PDB entry 4DUZ | X-ray diffraction, 3.65 A resolution | chains A and Q of the 21 polymer chains in the assembly

== Chain A ==
Molecule: 16S rRNA
Organism: Thermus thermophilus
Sequence (1522 nucleotides; row label = number of the first residue in the row; note: 42 numbers in that range are skipped by the numbering (no residue carries them; nothing is unmodelled there); a row labelled like 190A-190L holds insertion residues (190A, then the next letters in order); numbering starts at 0):
     0 UUUGUUGGAG AGUCUGAUCC UGGCUCAGGG UGAACGCUGG CGGCGUGCCU AAGACAUGCA
    60 AGUCGUGCGG G
    73 CCGCGGGGUU UU
    88 ACUCCG
    95 UGGUC
   101 AGCGGCGGAC GGGUGAGUAA CGCGUGGGU
  129A G
   130 ACCUACCCGG AAGAGGGGGA CAACCCGGGG AAACUCGGGC UAAUCCCCCA UGUGGACCCG
   190 C
190A-190L CCCUUGGGGUGU
   191 GUCCAAAGGG CUUU
   216 GCCCGCUUCC GGAUGGGCCC GCGUCCCAUC AGCUAGUUGG UGGGGUAAUG GCCCACCAAG
   276 GCGACGACGG GUAGCCGGUC UGAGAGGAUG GCCGGCCACA GGGGCACUGA GACACGGGCC
   336 CCACUCCUAC GGGAGGCAGC AGUUAGGAAU CUUCCGCAAU GGGCGCAAGC CUGACGGAGC
   396 GACGCCGCUU GGAGGAAGAA GCCCUUCGGG GUGUAAACUC CUGAA
   442 CCCGGGACGA AACCCCCGAC GA
   474 GGGGACUGAC GGUACCGGG
   494 GUAAUAGCGC CGGCCAACUC CGUGCCAGCA GCCGCGGUAA UACGGAGGGC GCGAGCGUUA
   554 CCCGGAUUCA CUGGGCGUAA AGGGCGUGUA GGCGGCCUGG GGCGUCCCAU GUGAAAGACC
   614 ACGGCUCAAC CGUGGGGGAG CGUGGGAUAC GCUCAGGCUA GACGGUGGGA GAGGGUGGUG
   674 GAAUUCCCGG AGUAGCGGUG AAAUGCGCAG AUACCGGGAG GAACGCCGAU GGCGAAGGCA
   734 GCCACCUGGU CCACCCGUGA CGCUGAGGCG CGAAAGCGUG GGGAGCAAAC CGGAUUAGAU
   794 ACCCGGGUAG UCCACGCCCU AAACGAUGCG CGCUAGGUCU CUGGGUCU
   848 CCUGGGGGCC GAAGCUAACG CGUUAAGCGC GCCGCCUGGG GAGUACGGCC GCAAGGCUGA
   908 AACUCAAAGG AAUUGACGGG GGCCCGCACA AGCGGUGGAG CAUGUGGUUU AAUUCGAAGX
   968 AACGCGAAGA ACCUUACCAG GCCUUGACAU GCUAGG
 1003A G
  1004 AACCCGGGUG AAAGCCUGGG GUGCCCC
1030A-1030D GCGA
  1031 GGGGAGCCCU AGCACAGGUG CUGCAUGGCC GUCGUCAGCU CGUGCCGUGA GGUGUUGGGU
  1091 UAAGUCCCGC AACGAGCGCA ACCCCCGCCG UUAGUUGCCA GCGGUUCGGC CGGGCACUCU
  1151 AACGGGACUG CCCGCGAAA
  1171 GCGGGAGGAA GGAGGGGACG ACGUCUGGUC AGCAUGGCCC UUACGGCCUG GGCGACACAC
  1231 GUGCUACAAU GCCCACUACA AAGCGAUGCC ACCCGGCAAC GGGGAGCUAA UCGCAAAAAG
  1291 GUGGGCCCAG UUCGGAUUGG GGUCUGCAAC CCGACCCCAU GAAGCCGGAA UCGCUAGUAA
  1351 UCGCGGAUCA G
 1361A C
  1362 CAUGCCGCGG UGAAUACGUU CCCGGGCCUU GUACACACXG CCXGUXACGC CAUGGGAGCG
  1422 GGCUCUACCC GAAGUCGCCG GG
  1446 AGCCUACGGG
  1459 CAGGCGCCGA GGGUAGGGCC CGUGACUGGG GCGAAGUCGU AACAAGGUAG CUGUACCGGA
  1519 AGGUGCGGCU GGAUCCACUC CUUUCU
Unresolved in the structure: 0-4, 1534-1538
Sequence notes: engineered mutation C13 (U659 in M26923.1); conflict C1534 (A2157 in M26923.1), A1535 (C2158 in M26923.1)
Modified / non-standard residues: PSU (pseudouridine-5'-monophosphate) at position 516, 7MG (7N-methyl-8-hydroguanosine-5'-monophosphate) at position 527, M2G (N2-dimethylguanosine-5'-monophosphate) at position 966, 5MC (5-methylcytidine-5'-monophosphate) at position 967, 2MG (2N-methylguanosine-5'-monophosphate) at position 1207, 5MC (5-methylcytidine-5'-monophosphate) at position 1400, 4OC (4n,o2'-methylcytidine-5'-monophosphate) at position 1402, 5MC (5-methylcytidine-5'-monophosphate) at position 1404, 5MC (5-methylcytidine-5'-monophosphate) at position 1407, UR3 (3-methyluridine-5'-monophoshate) at position 1498, MA6 (6N-dimethyladenosine-5'-monophoshate) at position 1518, MA6 (6N-dimethyladenosine-5'-monophoshate) at position 1519, PSU (pseudouridine-5'-monophosphate) at position 1540, PSU (pseudouridine-5'-monophosphate) at position 1541
Ion coordination: Mg2+ site 1 near U5 (its only coordinating residue here); Mg2+ site 2 near G6 (its only coordinating residue here); Mg2+ site 3 near U14 (its only coordinating residue here); Mg2+ site 4 near G21 (its only coordinating residue here); Mg2+ site 5 near G22 (its only coordinating residue here); Mg2+ site 6 near C48 (its only coordinating residue here); Mg2+ site 7: C48, U49, G115; Mg2+ site 8 near A53 (its only coordinating residue here); Mg2+ site 9: A59, U387; Mg2+ site 10: G107, G324; Mg2+ site 11 near A109 (its only coordinating residue here); Mg2+ site 12 near G112 (its only coordinating residue here); 103 more Mg2+ sites not listed
Small-molecule neighbours: streptomycin (SRY): U12, U14, C526, 7MG_527, C912, A913, A914, A915, C1490, G1491

== Chain Q ==
Name: ribosomal protein S17
Organism: Thermus thermophilus
UniProt: Q5SHP7 (RS17_THET8); residues 1-105 here = UniProt positions 1-105
Sequence (105 residues; numbered 1 to 105; the number before each row is that of its first residue):
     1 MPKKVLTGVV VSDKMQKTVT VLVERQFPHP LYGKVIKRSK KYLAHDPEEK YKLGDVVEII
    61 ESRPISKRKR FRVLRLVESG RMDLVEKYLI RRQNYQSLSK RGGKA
Unresolved in the structure: 1, 101-105
Sequence notes: conflict Gln-96 (Glu in Q5SHP7)
Ion coordination: Mg2+ site 1: Ser-39 (shared with C280(A) of chain A); Mg2+ site 2 near Glu-49 (its only coordinating residue here)

== Chain A / chain Q interface ==
Contacting residue pairs - 92 pairs, chain A then chain Q:
  G127(A) with Pro-2(Q), hydrogen bond to the sugar; Glu-61(Q), hydrogen bond to the base
  G128(A) with Pro-2(Q), phosphate contact; Lys-3(Q), hydrogen bond to the phosphate; Glu-61(Q), sugar contact
  U129(A) with Lys-3(Q), salt bridge to the phosphate
  A130(A) with Arg-63(Q), salt bridge to the phosphate; Pro-64(Q), base contact
  U190E(A) with Ser-62(Q), base contact; Arg-63(Q), hydrogen bond to the sugar; Arg-72(Q), hydrogen bond to the base
  G190F(A) with Arg-63(Q), base contact
  C234(A) with Glu-61(Q), base contact; Pro-64(Q), sugar contact; Arg-70(Q), hydrogen bond to the phosphate
  C235(A) with Glu-61(Q), base contact; Arg-70(Q), salt bridge to the phosphate; Phe-71(Q), sugar contact
  G236(A) with Lys-4(Q), hydrogen bond to the sugar; Lys-40(Q), salt bridge to the phosphate; Tyr-42(Q), phosphate contact
  C237(A) with Arg-25(Q), phosphate contact; Lys-40(Q), salt bridge to the phosphate; Tyr-42(Q), phosphate contact
  G238(A) with Arg-25(Q), salt bridge to the phosphate
  A246(A) with Leu-98(Q), sugar contact; Ser-99(Q), sugar contact
  G247(A) with Ser-99(Q), phosphate contact; Lys-100(Q), salt bridge to the phosphate
  U252(A) with Lys-67(Q), phosphate contact
  U253(A) with Met-15(Q), sugar contact; Lys-67(Q), salt bridge to the phosphate
  G254(A) with Met-15(Q), sugar contact; Gln-16(Q), hydrogen bond to the sugar; Thr-18(Q), hydrogen bond to the sugar; Ser-66(Q), hydrogen bond to the phosphate; Lys-67(Q), phosphate contact; Arg-68(Q), phosphate contact; Lys-69(Q), hydrogen bond to the phosphate
  G255(A) with Gln-16(Q), hydrogen bond to the sugar; Lys-17(Q), phosphate contact; Ile-65(Q), phosphate contact; Ser-66(Q), phosphate contact; Lys-69(Q), salt bridge to the phosphate
  U256(A) with Lys-17(Q), salt bridge to the phosphate
  U264(A) with Arg-63(Q), sugar contact; Pro-64(Q), hydrogen bond to the sugar
  G265(A) with Pro-64(Q), sugar contact; Ile-65(Q), sugar contact; Ser-66(Q), phosphate contact; Lys-67(Q), hydrogen bond to the sugar
  G266(A) with Ile-65(Q), phosphate contact; Ser-66(Q), phosphate contact
  C267(A) with Lys-67(Q), phosphate contact
  A273(A) with Gln-16(Q), sugar contact
  G275(A) with Lys-14(Q), phosphate contact; Met-15(Q), sugar contact
  G276(A) with Ser-12(Q), hydrogen bond to the phosphate; Met-15(Q), sugar contact; Thr-20(Q), phosphate contact; Arg-68(Q), hydrogen bond to the phosphate
  C277(A) with Lys-41(Q), salt bridge to the phosphate; Arg-68(Q), salt bridge to the phosphate
  G278(A) with Lys-41(Q), salt bridge to the phosphate; Tyr-95(Q), base contact
  A279(A) with Arg-91(Q), salt bridge to the phosphate; Tyr-95(Q), hydrogen bond to the phosphate; Leu-98(Q), base contact
  C280(A) with Lys-37(Q), base contact; Arg-38(Q), hydrogen bond to the sugar; Ser-39(Q), hydrogen bond to the base; Arg-91(Q), base contact
  G301(A) with Leu-31(Q), phosphate contact
  C564(A) with Leu-31(Q), base contact; Tyr-32(Q), sugar contact
  U582(A) with Asn-94(Q), hydrogen bond to the sugar
  A583(A) with Lys-87(Q), salt bridge to the phosphate; Asn-94(Q), hydrogen bond to the sugar
  G584(A) with Lys-87(Q), salt bridge to the phosphate
  G585(A) with Lys-34(Q), hydrogen bond to the phosphate; Lys-37(Q), phosphate contact
  C586(A) with Lys-34(Q), salt bridge to the phosphate
  G597(A) with Gln-26(Q), sugar contact
  U598(A) with Pro-28(Q), phosphate contact
  G635(A) with Pro-2(Q), sugar contact
  A759(A) with Asn-94(Q), base contact
  G760(A) with Asn-94(Q), base contact; Ser-97(Q), base contact; Leu-98(Q), sugar contact
  G895(A) with Lys-100(Q), phosphate contact
  C896(A) with Lys-100(Q), phosphate contact
  C897(A) with Lys-100(Q), phosphate contact
Other interface residues (no listed pair), chain A (52 interface residues in all): C272, A563, C596, U636, G644, C645, G761, C879
Other interface residues (no listed pair), chain Q (47 interface residues in all): Glu-24, Val-35, Leu-43, His-45, Ile-90

== Overview ==
Chain A and chain Q form an interface of 52 and 47 residues respectively; the contacts include 22 hydrogen
bonds and 17 salt bridges. Among the polar pairs are G127(A)/Glu-61(Q), U190E(A)/Arg-72(Q) and
C280(A)/Ser-39(Q). Chain A binds streptomycin. C48(A), U49(A) and G115(A) coordinate Mg2+ site 7.
Chain A is 16S rRNA and chain Q is ribosomal protein S17, both from Thermus thermophilus; the structure,
Crystal structure of the Thermus thermophilus 30S ribosomal subunit with a 16S rRNA mutation, U13C, bound ...,
was determined by X-ray diffraction.
